8C7R - chain A; structure by X-ray diffraction, 2.53 A resolution.

Chain A:
Name: Ectonucleotide pyrophosphatase/phosphodiesterase family member 2
Organism: Rattus norvegicus
Notes: EC 3.1.4.39
UniProt: Q64610 (ENPP2_RAT); aligned to UniProt positions 1-862 over residues 1-862 (the alignment contains insertions or deletions, so no single offset holds)
Sequence (862 residues; numbered 1 to 862; the number before each row is that of its first residue):
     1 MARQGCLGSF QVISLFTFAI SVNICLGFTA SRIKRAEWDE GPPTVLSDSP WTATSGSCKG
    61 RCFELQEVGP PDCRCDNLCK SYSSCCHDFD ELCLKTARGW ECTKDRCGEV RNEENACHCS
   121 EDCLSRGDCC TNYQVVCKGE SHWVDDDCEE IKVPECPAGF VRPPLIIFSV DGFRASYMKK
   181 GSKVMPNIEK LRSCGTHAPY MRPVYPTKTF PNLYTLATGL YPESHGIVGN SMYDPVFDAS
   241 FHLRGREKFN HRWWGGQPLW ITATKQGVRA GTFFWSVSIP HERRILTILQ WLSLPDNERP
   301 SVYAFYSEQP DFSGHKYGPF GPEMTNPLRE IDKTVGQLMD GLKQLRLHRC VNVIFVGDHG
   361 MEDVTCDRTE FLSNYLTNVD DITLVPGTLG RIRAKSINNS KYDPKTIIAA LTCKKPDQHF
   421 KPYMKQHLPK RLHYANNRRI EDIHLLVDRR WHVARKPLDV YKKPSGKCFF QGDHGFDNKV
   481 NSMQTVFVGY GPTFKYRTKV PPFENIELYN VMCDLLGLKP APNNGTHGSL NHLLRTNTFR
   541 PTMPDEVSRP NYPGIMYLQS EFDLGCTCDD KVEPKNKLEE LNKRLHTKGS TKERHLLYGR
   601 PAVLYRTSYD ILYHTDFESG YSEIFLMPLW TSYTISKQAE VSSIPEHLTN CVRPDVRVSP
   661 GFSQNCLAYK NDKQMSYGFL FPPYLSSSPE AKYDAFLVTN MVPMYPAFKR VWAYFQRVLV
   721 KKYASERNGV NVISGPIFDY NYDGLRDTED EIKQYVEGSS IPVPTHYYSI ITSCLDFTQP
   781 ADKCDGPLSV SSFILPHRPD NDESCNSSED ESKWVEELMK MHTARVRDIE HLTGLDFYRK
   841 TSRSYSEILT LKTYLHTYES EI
Not modelled in the structure: 1-55, 460-467, 572-592, 860-862
Construct notes: engineered mutation A53 (Asn in Q64610), A410 (Asn in Q64610)
Swiss-Prot annotation at these positions:
  - motif: R126 to D128 (Cell attachment site)
  - active site: T209 (Nucleophile)
  - binding site (Zn(2+)): D171, T209, D311, H315, D358, H359, H474
  - binding site (1-(9Z-octadecenoyl)-sn-glycero-3-phosphate): T209, N230, D311, H474
  - binding site (1-hexadecanoyl-sn-glycero-3-phosphate): T209, N230, D311, H474
  - binding site (1-tetradecanoyl-sn-glycerol 3-phosphate): T209, N230, D311, H474
  - glycosylation (N-linked (GlcNAc...) asparagine): N398, N524
Disulfide bonds: C58-C75, C62-C93, C73-C86, C79-C85, C102-C119, C107-C137, C117-C130, C123-C129, C148-C194, C156-C350, C366-C468, C413-C805, C566-C666, C568-C651, C774-C784
Glycans and other covalent adducts: N-acetylglucosamine (NAG) linked to N524
Ion coordination: Zn2+ site 1: D171, T209, D358, H359; Zn2+ site 2: D311, H315, H474; Ca2+ site 1: E507, N524, T526; Ca2+ site 2: D739, N741, D743, L745, D747
Ligand contacts:
  - 7alpha-hydroxycholesterol (5JK): L78, S81, Y82, F210, Y214, K248, F249, H251, W254, P258, W260, I261, F274, W275, S276
  - T8R (5,7-bis(oxidanyl)-2-(1-pentylindol-3-yl)chromen-4-one): I167, S169, F210, L213, Y214, L216, A217, L243, W254, L259, W260, F273, F274, W275, S276, V277, Y306, M512

In short:
Chain A binds compound T8R and 7alpha-hydroxycholesterol. N-acetylglucosamine is covalently linked to N524.
D171, T209, D358 and H359 coordinate Zn2+ site 1. UniProt lists active-site residue T209, 7 Zn2+-binding
residues, 4 residues binding 1-(9Z-octadecenoyl)-sn-glycero-3-phosphate and 4 residues binding
1-hexadecanoyl-sn-glycero-3-phosphate.
Chain A is Ectonucleotide pyrophosphatase/phosphodiesterase family member 2 (Rattus norvegicus); the
structure, Crystal structure of rat autotaxin and compound MEY-003, was determined by X-ray diffraction,
deposited together with 8C3O, 8C3P and 8C4W.
